4B9L - chains A and C of the 3 polymer chains in the assembly; structure by X-ray diffraction, 2.05 A resolution.

== Chain A ==
Molecule: DNA polymerase I
Source organism: Geobacillus stearothermophilus
Notes: EC 2.7.7.7
UniProt: E1C9K5 (E1C9K5_GEOSE); residues 297-876 here correspond to UniProt positions 1-580 (UniProt number = residue number - 296)
Chain sequence (619 residues; row label = number of the first residue in the row):
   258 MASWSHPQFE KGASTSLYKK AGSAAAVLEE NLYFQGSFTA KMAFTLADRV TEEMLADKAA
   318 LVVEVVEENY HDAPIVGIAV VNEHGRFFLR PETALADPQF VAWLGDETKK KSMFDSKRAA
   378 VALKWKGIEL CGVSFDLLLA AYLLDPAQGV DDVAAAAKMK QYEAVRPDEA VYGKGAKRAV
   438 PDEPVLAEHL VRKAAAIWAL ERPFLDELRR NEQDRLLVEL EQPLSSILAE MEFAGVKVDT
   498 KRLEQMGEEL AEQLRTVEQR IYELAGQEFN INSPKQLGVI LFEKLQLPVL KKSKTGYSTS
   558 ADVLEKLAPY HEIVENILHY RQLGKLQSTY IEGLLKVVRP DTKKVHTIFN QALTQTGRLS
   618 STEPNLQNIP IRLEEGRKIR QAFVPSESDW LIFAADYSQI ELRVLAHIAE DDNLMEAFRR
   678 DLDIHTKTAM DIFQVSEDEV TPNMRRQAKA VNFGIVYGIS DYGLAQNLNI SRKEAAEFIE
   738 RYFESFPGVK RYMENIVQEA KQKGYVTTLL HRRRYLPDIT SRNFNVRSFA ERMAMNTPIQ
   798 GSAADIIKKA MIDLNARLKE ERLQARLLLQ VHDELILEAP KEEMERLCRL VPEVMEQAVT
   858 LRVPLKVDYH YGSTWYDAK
Not modelled in the structure: 258-296
Sequence notes: expression tag (258-296)
Bound ions: Mg2+ near Tyr654 (its only coordinating residue here)

== Chain C ==
Molecule: 15-nt DNA strand
Sequence (15 nucleotides; row label = number of the first residue in the row):
     1 CAGXAGAGTC AGGCT
Not modelled in the structure: 1-3, 15
Modified residues: FAX ([(1R,2S,4R)-4-{[6-amino-5-(formylamino)pyrimidin-4-yl]amino}-2-hydroxycyclopentyl]methyl dihydrogen phosphate) at position 4

== Chain A / chain C interface ==
Residue-residue contacts - 48 pairs, chain A then chain C:
  Asn527(A) - DG12(C)  hydrogen bond to the phosphate
  Asn529(A) - DA11(C)  phosphate contact
  Asn529(A) - DG12(C)  sugar contact
  Ser530(A) - DG12(C)  hydrogen bond to the phosphate
  Ser530(A) - DG13(C)  hydrogen bond to the phosphate
  Lys532(A) - DG13(C)  hydrogen bond to the phosphate
  Lys532(A) - DC14(C)  salt bridge to the phosphate
  Gln533(A) - DG13(C)  hydrogen bond to the phosphate
  Lys582(A) - DG8(C)  base contact
  Lys582(A) - DT9(C)  hydrogen bond to the base
  Lys582(A) - DC10(C)  sugar contact
  Ser585(A) - DC10(C)  sugar contact
  Ser585(A) - DA11(C)  phosphate contact
  Thr586(A) - DC10(C)  sugar contact
  Gly590(A) - DC10(C)  phosphate contact
  Leu610(A) - DA7(C)  phosphate contact
  Leu610(A) - DG8(C)  phosphate contact
  Thr611(A) - DA7(C)  phosphate contact
  Gln612(A) - DG6(C)  phosphate contact
  Gln612(A) - DA7(C)  hydrogen bond to the phosphate
  Thr613(A) - DG6(C)  sugar contact
  Arg615(A) - DG6(C)  hydrogen bond to the base
  Ser617(A) - DA7(C)  phosphate contact
  Ser617(A) - DG8(C)  hydrogen bond to the phosphate
  Ser618(A) - DG8(C)  sugar contact
  Thr619(A) - DG8(C)  phosphate contact
  Thr619(A) - DT9(C)  phosphate contact
  Glu620(A) - DT9(C)  hydrogen bond to the phosphate
  Asn622(A) - DG8(C)  hydrogen bond to the sugar
  Asn625(A) - DG8(C)  base contact
  Ala707(A) - FAX_4(C)  base contact
  Phe710(A) - FAX_4(C)  base contact
  Gly711(A) - FAX_4(C)  base contact
  Tyr714(A) - FAX_4(C)  base contact
  Tyr714(A) - DA5(C)  stacking on the base
  Ile716(A) - FAX_4(C)  base contact
  Tyr719(A) - FAX_4(C)  phosphate contact
  Gly720(A) - FAX_4(C)  base contact
  Leu721(A) - FAX_4(C)  base contact
  Asn724(A) - FAX_4(C)  base contact
  Arg771(A) - DG6(C)  salt bridge to the phosphate
  Phe786(A) - DA5(C)  phosphate contact
  Arg789(A) - FAX_4(C)  hydrogen bond to the phosphate
  Arg789(A) - DA5(C)  salt bridge to the phosphate
  Met790(A) - DG6(C)  phosphate contact
  Asn793(A) - DA5(C)  sugar contact
  Gln797(A) - DA5(C)  hydrogen bond to the base
  Gln797(A) - DG6(C)  hydrogen bond to the sugar
Interface residues without a listed pair, chain A (39 interface residues in all): Pro621, Ser717, Gln723, His829

== Overview ==
39 residues of chain A and 11 residues of chain C are in contact, with 14 hydrogen bonds, 3 salt bridges and 1
aromatic stacking contact. Polar pairs include Lys582(A)-DT9(C), Arg615(A)-DG6(C) and Gln797(A)-DA5(C).
Here chain A is DNA polymerase I (Geobacillus stearothermophilus) and chain C is a 15-nt DNA strand. Entry
4B9L (Structure of the high fidelity DNA polymerase I with the oxidative formamidopyrimidine-dA DNA lesion in
the ...) was determined by X-ray diffraction together with 4B9M, 4B9N, 4B9S, 4B9T, 4B9U and 4B9V from the same
study.
